8XGT - chains C and F of the 11 polymer chains in the assembly; structure by X-ray diffraction, 2.81 A resolution.

[Chain C (and F)]
Protein: Glutaminyl-peptide cyclotransferase
Source organism: Homo sapiens
Notes: EC 2.3.2.5; chain F of this document is another copy of the same molecule, construct and numbering; everything in this record applies to it too
UniProtKB: Q16769 (QPCT_HUMAN); numbering as in UniProt (aligned over 33-361)
Chain sequence (329 residues; numbered 33 to 361; the number before each row is that of its first residue):
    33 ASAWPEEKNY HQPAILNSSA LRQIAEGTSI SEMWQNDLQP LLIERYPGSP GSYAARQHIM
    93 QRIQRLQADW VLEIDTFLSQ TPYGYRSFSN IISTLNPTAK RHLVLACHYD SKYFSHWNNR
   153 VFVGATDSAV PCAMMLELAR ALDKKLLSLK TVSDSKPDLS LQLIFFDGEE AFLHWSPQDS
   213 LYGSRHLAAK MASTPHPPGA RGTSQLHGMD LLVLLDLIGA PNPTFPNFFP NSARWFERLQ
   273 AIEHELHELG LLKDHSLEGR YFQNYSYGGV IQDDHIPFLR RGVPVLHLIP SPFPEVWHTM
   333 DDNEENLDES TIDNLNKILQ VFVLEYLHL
Disordered / not traced: 183-188
Ion coordination: Zn2+: D159, E202, H330 (together with A1D48)
Residues lining bound ligands: A1D48 ((3Z)-3-(1H-benzimidazol-5-ylmethylidene)-4-oxidanyl-1H-indol-2-one): H140, D159, E201, E202, W207, D248, L249, Q304, D305, F325, W329, H330
Swiss-Prot annotation at these positions:
  - active site (Proton acceptor): E201, D248
  - binding site (Zn(2+)): D159, E202, H330
  - glycosylation (N-linked (GlcNAc...) asparagine): N49, N296
  - natural variant: R54 (R54W: Lowers activity by approximately 30%)
  - mutagenesis: K144 (K144A: Lowers activity by approximately 40%), F146 (F146A: Lowers activity by approximately 30%), S160 (S160A: Reduces activity by about 50%; S160G: Reduces activity by 96%), E201 (E201D: Reduces activity by about 98%; E201L/Q: Abolishes activity), W207 (W207L: Greatly lowers activity), D248 (D248A: Reduces activity by 99%; D248Q: Abolishes activity), Q304 (Q304L: Lowers activity by approximately 35%), D305 (D305A/E/L: Abolishes activity; D305N: Reduces activity by 99%), H319 (H319L: Reduces activity by 87%), F325 (F325A: Greatly lowers activity), W329 (W329A: Abolishes activity)

[Interface between chain C and chain F]
Pairs across the interface - 6 pairs, chain C then chain F:
  Q112(C) - P114(F)
  P114(C) - Q112(F)
  P114(C) - G116(F)
  Y115(C) - P114(F)
  Y115(C) - Y115(F)
  G116(C) - P114(F)  hydrogen bond (backbone-backbone)
Other interface residues (no listed pair), chain C (5 interface residues in all): T113

[Overview]
The interface between chain C and chain F involves 5 residues on one side and 4 on the other, with 1 hydrogen
bond. Its one hydrogen bond, G116(C)-P114(F), is backbone to backbone. Bound to chain C: compound A1D48.
Both chains are Glutaminyl-peptide cyclotransferase (Homo sapiens). Entry 8XGT (Crystal structure of human
secretory glutaminyl cyclase in complex with
(Z)-3-((1H-benzo[d]imidazol-5-yl)methylene)-4-hydroxyindolin-2-one) was determined by X-ray diffraction
together with 8XFV, 8XGA, 8XGB and 8XGY from the same study.
